PDB entry 5S5K | X-ray diffraction, 2.41 A resolution | chains B and E of the 6 polymer chains in the assembly

# Chain B
Name: Tubulin beta-2B chain
Source organism: Bos taurus
UniProtKB: Q6B856 (TBB2B_BOVIN); the author numbering skips numbers that UniProt does not, so the offset changes along the chain: 1-42 = UniProt 1-42; 45-360 = UniProt 43-358; 369-455 = UniProt 359-445
Chain sequence (445 residues; each row starts with the number of its first residue; note: 10 numbers in that range are skipped by the numbering (no residue carries them; nothing is unmodelled there)):
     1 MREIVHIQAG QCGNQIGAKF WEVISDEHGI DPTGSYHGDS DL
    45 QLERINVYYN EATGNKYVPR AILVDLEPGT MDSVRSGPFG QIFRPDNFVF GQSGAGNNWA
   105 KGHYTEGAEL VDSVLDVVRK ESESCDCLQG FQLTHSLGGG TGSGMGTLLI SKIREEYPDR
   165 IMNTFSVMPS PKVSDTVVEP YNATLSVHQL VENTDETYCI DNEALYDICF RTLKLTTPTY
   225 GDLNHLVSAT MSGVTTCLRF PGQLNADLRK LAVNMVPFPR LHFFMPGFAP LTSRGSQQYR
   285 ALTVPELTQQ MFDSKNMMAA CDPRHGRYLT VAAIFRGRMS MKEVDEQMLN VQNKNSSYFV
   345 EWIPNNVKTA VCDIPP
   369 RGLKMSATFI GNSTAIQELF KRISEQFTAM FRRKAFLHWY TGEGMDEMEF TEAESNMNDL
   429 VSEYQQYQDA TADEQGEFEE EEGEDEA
Not modelled in the structure: 279-280, 438-455
Curated features (UniProtKB/Swiss-Prot):
  - motif: Met1 to Ile4 (MREI motif)
  - binding site (GTP): Gln11, Glu71, Ser140, Gly144, Thr145, Gly146, Asn206, Asn228
  - binding site (Mg(2+)): Glu71
  - modified residue: Ser40 (Phosphoserine), Thr57 (Phosphothreonine), Lys60 (N6-acetyllysine), Ser174 (Phosphoserine), Thr287 (Phosphothreonine), Thr292 (Phosphothreonine), Arg320 (Omega-N-methylarginine), Glu448 (5-glutamyl polyglutamate)
  - cross-link (Glycyl lysine isopeptide (Lys-Gly)): Lys60 (interchain with G-Cter in ubiquitin), Lys326 (interchain with G-Cter in ubiquitin)
Bound ions: Mg2+: Gln11 (together with GDP); Ca2+: Glu113 (shared with 1 residue of chain C)
Small-molecule neighbours:
  - GDP (guanosine-5'-diphosphate): Gly10, Gln11, Cys12, Gln15, Ile16, Asp69, Ala99, Asn101, Ser140, Gly142, Gly143, Gly144, Thr145, Gly146, Ser147, Val171, Pro173, Val177, Asp179, Glu183, Asn206, Leu209, Tyr224, Leu227, Asn228
  - S6V (1-[2-(2-oxidanylidenepyrrolidin-1-yl)ethyl]-3-phenyl-urea): Gly100, Lys105, Trp407

# Chain E
Name: Stathmin-4
Source organism: Rattus norvegicus
UniProtKB: P63043 (STMN4_RAT); residues 5-145 here correspond to UniProt positions 49-189 (UniProt number = residue number + 44)
Chain sequence (143 residues; numbered 3 to 145; the number before each row is that of its first residue):
     3 MADMEVIELN KCTSGQSFEV ILKPPSFDGV PEFNASLPRR RDPSLEEIQK KLEAAEERRK
    63 YQEAELLKHL AEKREHEREV IQKAIEENNN FIKMAKEKLA QKMESNKENR EAHLAAMLER
   123 LQEKDKHAEE VRKNKELKEE ASR
Not modelled in the structure: 3-5, 29-43, 144-145
Differences from the reference sequence: initiating methionine (3); expression tag (4)
Curated features (UniProtKB/Swiss-Prot):
  - modified residue: Ser46 (Phosphoserine)

# How chain B and chain E interact
Pairs across the interface (25; chain B residue first):
  His107(B) - Lys75(E)  hydrogen bond
  Tyr108(B) - His78(E)  hydrogen bond
  Tyr108(B) - Glu79(E)
  Tyr108(B) - Val82(E)  hydrophobic
  Tyr108(B) - Ile83(E)
  Leu152(B) - Glu79(E)
  Ser155(B) - Leu72(E)
  Ser155(B) - Lys75(E)
  Ser155(B) - Arg76(E)  hydrogen bond
  Lys156(B) - Arg76(E)
  Lys156(B) - Glu79(E)  salt bridge
  Arg158(B) - Leu68(E)
  Glu159(B) - Leu69(E)
  Glu159(B) - Leu72(E)
  Glu159(B) - Arg76(E)  salt bridge
  Pro162(B) - Glu65(E)
  Gln193(B) - Lys75(E)
  Glu196(B) - His71(E)  salt bridge
  Thr409(B) - Glu89(E)
  Glu411(B) - Val82(E)
  Glu411(B) - Ala86(E)
  Gly412(B) - Val82(E)
  Gly412(B) - Lys85(E)
  Gly412(B) - Ala86(E)
  Glu417(B) - His78(E)  salt bridge
Interface residues without a listed pair, chain B (18 interface residues in all): Thr109, Asn197, Gly410, Met413

# Summary
18 residues of chain B face 14 of chain E across their interface, with 3 hydrogen bonds and 4 salt bridges.
Polar contacts include Lys156(B)-Glu79(E), Glu159(B)-Arg76(E) and Glu196(B)-His71(E). Chain B binds GDP and
compound S6V.
Here chain B is Tubulin beta-2B chain (Bos taurus) and chain E is Stathmin-4 (Rattus norvegicus). Entry 5S5K
(Tubulin-Z2472938267-complex) was determined by X-ray diffraction together with 5S4L, 5S4M, 5S4N, 5S4O, 5S4P,
5S4Q and 52 further entries from the same study.
